8TOE - chains I and K of the 9 polymer chains in the assembly; structure by electron microscopy, 2.90 A resolution.

# Chain I
Molecule: DNA-directed RNA polymerase subunit beta
Organism: Escherichia coli (strain K12)
Notes: EC 2.7.7.6
Reference sequence: P0A8V2 (RPOB_ECOLI); residue numbers follow UniProt; this construct covers 1-1342
Sequence (1342 residues; numbered 1 to 1342; the number before each row is that of its first residue):
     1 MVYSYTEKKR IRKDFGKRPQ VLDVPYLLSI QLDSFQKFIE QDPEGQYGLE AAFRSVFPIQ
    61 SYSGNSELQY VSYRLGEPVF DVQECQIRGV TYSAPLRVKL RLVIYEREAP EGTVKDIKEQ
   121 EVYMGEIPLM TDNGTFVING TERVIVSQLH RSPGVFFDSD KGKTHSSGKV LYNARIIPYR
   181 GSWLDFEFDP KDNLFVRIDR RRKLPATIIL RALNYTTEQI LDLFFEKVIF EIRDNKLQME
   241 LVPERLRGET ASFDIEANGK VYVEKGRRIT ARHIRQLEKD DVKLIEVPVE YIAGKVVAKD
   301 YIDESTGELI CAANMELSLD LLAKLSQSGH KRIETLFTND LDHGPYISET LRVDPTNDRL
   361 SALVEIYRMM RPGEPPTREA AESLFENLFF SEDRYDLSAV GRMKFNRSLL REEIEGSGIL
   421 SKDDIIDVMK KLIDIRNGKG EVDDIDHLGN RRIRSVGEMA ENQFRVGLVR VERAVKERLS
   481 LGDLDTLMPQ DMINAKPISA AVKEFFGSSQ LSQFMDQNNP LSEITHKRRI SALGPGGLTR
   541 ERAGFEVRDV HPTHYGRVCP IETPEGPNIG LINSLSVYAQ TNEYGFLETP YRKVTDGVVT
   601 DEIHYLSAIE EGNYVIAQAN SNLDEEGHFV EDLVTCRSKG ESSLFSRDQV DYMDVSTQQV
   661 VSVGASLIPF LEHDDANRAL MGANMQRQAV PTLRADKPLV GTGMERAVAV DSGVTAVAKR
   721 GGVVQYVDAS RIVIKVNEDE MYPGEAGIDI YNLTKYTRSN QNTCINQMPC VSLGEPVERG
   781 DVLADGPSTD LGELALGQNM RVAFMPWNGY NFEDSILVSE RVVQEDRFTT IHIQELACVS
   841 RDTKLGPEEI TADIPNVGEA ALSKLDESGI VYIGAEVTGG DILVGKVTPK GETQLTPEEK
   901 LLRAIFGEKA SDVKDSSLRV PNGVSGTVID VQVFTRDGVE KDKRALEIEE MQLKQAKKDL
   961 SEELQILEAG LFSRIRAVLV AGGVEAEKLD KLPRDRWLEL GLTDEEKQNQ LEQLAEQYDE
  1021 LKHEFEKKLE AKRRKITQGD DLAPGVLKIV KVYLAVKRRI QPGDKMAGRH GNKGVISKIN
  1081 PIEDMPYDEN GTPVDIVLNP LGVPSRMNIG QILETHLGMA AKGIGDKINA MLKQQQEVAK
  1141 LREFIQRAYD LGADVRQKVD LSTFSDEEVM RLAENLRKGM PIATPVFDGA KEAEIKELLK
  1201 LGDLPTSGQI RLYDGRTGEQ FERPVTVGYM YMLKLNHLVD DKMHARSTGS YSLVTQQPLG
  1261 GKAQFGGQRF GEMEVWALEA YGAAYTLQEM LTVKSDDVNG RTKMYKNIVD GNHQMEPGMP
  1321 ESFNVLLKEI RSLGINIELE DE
Disordered / not traced: 1, 233-235, 249, 1342
Ligand contacts: chapso (1N7): Gln-46, Tyr-47, Tyr-179, Ser-398, Ala-399, Val-400, Arg-452, Glu-458, Glu-461, Glu-583, Tyr-584

# Chain K
Molecule: DNA-directed RNA polymerase subunit omega
Organism: Escherichia coli (strain K12)
Notes: EC 2.7.7.6
Reference sequence: P0A800 (RPOZ_ECOLI); numbering as in UniProt (aligned over 1-91)
Sequence (91 residues; row label = number of the first residue in the row):
     1 MARVTVQDAV EKIGNRFDLV LVAARRARQM QVGGKDPLVP EENDKTTVIA LREIEEGLIN
    61 NQILDVRERQ EQQEQEAAEL QAVTAIAEGR R
Disordered / not traced: 1, 78-91

# Interface between chain I and chain K
Pairs across the interface (6; chain I residue first):
  Gly-1282(I) / Phe-17(K)
  Tyr-1285(I) / Leu-21(K)  hydrophobic
  Gly-1311(I) / Gln-31(K)
  His-1313(I) / Arg-28(K)  hydrogen bond (backbone-side chain)
  His-1313(I) / Gln-31(K)
  Gln-1314(I) / Arg-28(K)
Other interface residues (no listed pair), chain I (6 interface residues in all): Asn-1312
Other interface residues (no listed pair), chain K (5 interface residues in all): Val-32

# Summary
6 residues of chain I face 5 of chain K across their interface, with 1 hydrogen bond. Its one hydrogen-bonded
contact is His-1313(I)/Arg-28(K). Ligands of chain I: chapso.
Chain I is DNA-directed RNA polymerase subunit beta and chain K is DNA-directed RNA polymerase subunit omega,
both from Escherichia coli (strain K12); the structure, Escherichia coli RNA polymerase unwinding intermediate
(I1c) at the lambda PR promoter, was determined by electron microscopy (same publication as 8TO1, 8TO6, 8TO8
and 8TOM).
